5O03 - chains A and D of the 4 polymer chains in the assembly; structure by X-ray diffraction, 2.19 A resolution.

# Chain A
Molecule: Capsid protein
From: Norwalk virus
UniProtKB: Q5F4T5 (Q5F4T5_9CALI); numbering as in UniProt (aligned over 224-538)
Chain sequence (315 residues; each row starts with the number of its first residue):
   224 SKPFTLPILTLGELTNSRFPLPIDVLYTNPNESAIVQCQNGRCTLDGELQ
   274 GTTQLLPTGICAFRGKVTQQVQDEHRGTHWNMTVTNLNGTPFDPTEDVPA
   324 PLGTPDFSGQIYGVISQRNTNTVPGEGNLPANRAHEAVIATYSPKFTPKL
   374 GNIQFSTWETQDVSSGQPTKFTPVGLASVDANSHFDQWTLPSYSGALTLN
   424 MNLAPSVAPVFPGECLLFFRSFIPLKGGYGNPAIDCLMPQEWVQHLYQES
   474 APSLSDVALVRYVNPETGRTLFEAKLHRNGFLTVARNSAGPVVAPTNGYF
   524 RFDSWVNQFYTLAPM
Unresolved in the structure: 347-351
Reported in the primary citation:
  - conformationally variable residues (loop rearrangement): Gln295 to Gly300, Thr343 to Leu352

# Chain D
Molecule: Nanobody (VHH) Nano-32
From: Lama glama
Notes: antibody fragment or engineered binder
Chain sequence (135 residues; row label = number of the first residue in the row):
     1 QVQLQESGGGLVQPGGSLRLSCAASGFTLGYYPIGWFRQAPGKGLEGVSC
    51 ISGSGGSANYAASVKGRFTISRDNAKNTVYLQMNSLKPEDTAIYYCAADL
   101 SSLTTVQAMCVIPRPGFSAKAYDYWGLGTQVTVSS
Unresolved in the structure: 104-105
Disulfide bonds: Cys22-Cys96, Cys50-Cys110

# Chain A / chain D interface
Residue-residue contacts (25):
  Arg287(A) - Gln3(D)
  Lys289(A) - Leu127(D)
  Lys289(A) - Gly128(D)
  Thr308(A) - Leu127(D)
  Gly312(A) - Trp125(D)
  Thr313(A) - Ala119(D)
  Thr313(A) - Lys120(D)
  Thr313(A) - Trp125(D)
  Pro314(A) - Leu45(D)  hydrophobic
  Pro314(A) - Tyr95(D)  hydrophobic
  Pro314(A) - Trp125(D)
  Phe315(A) - Gln39(D)
  Asp316(A) - Gly44(D)
  Asp316(A) - Leu45(D)  hydrogen bond (side chain-backbone)
  Pro317(A) - Gln39(D)
  Pro317(A) - Gly42(D)
  Pro317(A) - Lys43(D)
  Thr318(A) - Lys43(D)
  Thr318(A) - Gly44(D)
  Thr343(A) - Gln5(D)  hydrogen bond
  Thr343(A) - Ser25(D)
  Asn344(A) - Ser25(D)  hydrogen bond (backbone-side chain)
  Asn344(A) - Gly26(D)  hydrogen bond (backbone-backbone)
  Thr345(A) - Gln5(D)
  Thr345(A) - Ala24(D)
Other interface residues (no listed pair), chain A (16 interface residues in all): Gly288, Asn311, Pro391
Other interface residues (no listed pair), chain D (17 interface residues in all): Ala23
Interface features reported in the paper:
  - epitope / paratope residues, chain A: Pro314(A), Asp316(A), Asn344(A)
  - epitope / paratope residues, chain D: Ser25(D), Leu45(D), Tyr95(D), Ala119(D)

# Summary
Chain A and chain D form an interface of 16 and 17 residues respectively; the contacts include 4 hydrogen
bonds. Polar pairs include Asp316(A)-Leu45(D), Thr343(A)-Gln5(D) and Asn344(A)-Ser25(D). From the paper:
epitope/paratope residues Pro314(A), Asp316(A) and Ser25(D) among others; conformational variability at
Gln295(A) and Thr343(A).
Here chain A is Capsid protein (Norwalk virus) and chain D is Nanobody (VHH) Nano-32 (Lama glama). Entry 5O03
(GII.10 Vietnam 026 protruding domain in complex with Nanobody Nano-32) was determined by X-ray diffraction
together with 5O04 and 5OMN from the same study.
